PDB entry 5ZOO | X-ray diffraction, 1.85 A resolution | chains G and A

Chain G:
Molecule: Histone deacetylase 4
Source organism: Homo sapiens
Notes: EC 3.5.1.98
UniProt: P56524 (HDAC4_HUMAN); numbering as in UniProt (aligned over 652-1053)
Chain sequence (403 residues; row label = number of the first residue in the row):
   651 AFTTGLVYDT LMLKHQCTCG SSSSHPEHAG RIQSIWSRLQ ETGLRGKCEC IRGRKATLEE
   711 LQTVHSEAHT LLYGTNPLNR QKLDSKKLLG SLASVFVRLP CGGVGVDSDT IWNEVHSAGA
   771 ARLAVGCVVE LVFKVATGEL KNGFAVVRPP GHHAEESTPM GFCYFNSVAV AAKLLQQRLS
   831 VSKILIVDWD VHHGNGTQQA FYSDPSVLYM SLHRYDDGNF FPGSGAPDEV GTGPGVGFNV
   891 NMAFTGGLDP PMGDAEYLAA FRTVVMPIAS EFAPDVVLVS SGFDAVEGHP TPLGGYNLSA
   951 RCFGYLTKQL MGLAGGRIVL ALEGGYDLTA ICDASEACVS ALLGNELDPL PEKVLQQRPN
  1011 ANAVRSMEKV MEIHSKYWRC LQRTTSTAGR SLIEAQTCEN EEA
Disordered / not traced: 651, 729-743
Construct notes: expression tag (651); engineered mutation Tyr-976 (His in P56524)
Ion coordination: Zn2+ site 1: Cys-667, Cys-669, His-675, Cys-751; K+ site 1: Asp-838, Asp-840, His-842, Ser-861, Leu-862; Zn2+ site 2: Asp-840, His-842, Asp-934; K+ site 2: Phe-851, Asp-854, Val-857, Phe-888
Curated features (UniProtKB/Swiss-Prot):
  - motif: Glu-1051 to Ala-1053 (Nuclear export signal)
  - active site: His-803
  - binding site (Zn(2+)): Cys-667, Cys-669, His-675, Cys-751
  - natural variant: Pro-727 (P727R: In a breast cancer sample)
  - mutagenesis: His-803 (H803L: Abolishes histone deacetylase activity)
From the paper describing this entry:
  - Zn2+ coordination: Asp-840, His-842, Asp-934

Chain A:
Molecule: SMRT corepressor SP1 fragment
Source organism: Homo sapiens
Chain sequence (14 residues; row label = number of the first residue in the row):
  1358 HIRGSITQGI PRSY

How chain G and chain A interact:
Contacting residue pairs (25; chain G residue first):
  Asp-759(G) / Ser-1362(A)  hydrogen bond
  Asp-759(G) / Ile-1363(A)  hydrogen bond (side chain-backbone)
  Asp-759(G) / Thr-1364(A)  hydrogen bond
  His-803(G) / Ile-1363(A)
  Met-810(G) / Arg-1369(A)
  Gly-811(G) / Ile-1363(A)
  Phe-812(G) / Ile-1363(A)  hydrophobic
  Phe-812(G) / Thr-1364(A)
  His-842(G) / Ile-1363(A)
  Gly-868(G) / Pro-1368(A)
  Asn-869(G) / Gly-1366(A)
  Asn-869(G) / Pro-1368(A)
  Phe-870(G) / Gly-1366(A)
  Phe-870(G) / Pro-1368(A)
  Phe-871(G) / Ser-1362(A)
  Phe-871(G) / Ile-1363(A)
  Phe-871(G) / Gly-1366(A)  hydrogen bond (backbone-backbone)
  Phe-871(G) / Ile-1367(A)
  Pro-872(G) / Pro-1368(A)
  Pro-872(G) / Arg-1369(A)  hydrogen bond (backbone-backbone)
  Gly-873(G) / Pro-1368(A)
  Pro-942(G) / Thr-1364(A)
  Pro-942(G) / Gln-1365(A)
  Pro-942(G) / Gly-1366(A)
  Leu-943(G) / Ile-1363(A)
Interface residues without a listed pair, chain G (17 interface residues in all): Pro-676, Thr-808, Tyr-976
Interface residues without a listed pair, chain A (9 interface residues in all): Gly-1361
From the paper, about this interface:
  - residue pairs: Asp-759(G)/Thr-1364(A) (hydrogen bond), Phe-812(G)/Ile-1363(A), His-842(G)/Ile-1363(A) (water-mediated contact), Phe-871(G)/Ile-1363(A)
  - interface residues, chain G: Asp-759(G)
  - hot spots on chain G (mutagenesis) - D759Y: abolished binding to SMRT corepressor SP1 fragment (chain A)
  - hot spots on chain G (mutagenesis) - H842L, F871L, F871S: decreased binding to SRD3c (citing earlier work)
  - interface residues, chain A: Gly-1361(A)
  - hot spots on chain A (mutagenesis) - R1369L: decreased binding to Histone deacetylase 4 (chain G)

Summary:
The interface between chain G and chain A involves 17 residues on one side and 9 on the other; the contacts
include 5 hydrogen bonds. Polar contacts include Asp-759(G)/Ser-1362(A), Asp-759(G)/Ile-1363(A) and
Asp-759(G)/Thr-1364(A). The authors report a hydrogen bond between Asp-759(G) and Thr-1364(A); contacts
between Phe-812(G) and Ile-1363(A) and Phe-871(G) and Ile-1363(A); a water-mediated contact between His-842(G)
and Ile-1363(A). From the paper: H842L, F871L and F871S of chain G reduce binding to SRD3c; interface residues
Asp-759(G) and Gly-1361(A); 5 substitutions were tested in all.
Here chain G is Histone deacetylase 4 and chain A is SMRT corepressor SP1 fragment, both from Homo sapiens.
Entry 5ZOO (Crystal structure of histone deacetylase 4 (HDAC4) in complex with a SMRT corepressor SP1
fragment) was determined by X-ray diffraction (same publication as 5ZOP).
